Entry 4D00 (X-ray diffraction, 2.50 A resolution); this record covers chains A and D of the 6 polymer chains in the assembly.

Chain A:
Name: Haemagglutinin HA1
Source organism: Influenza virus A/JIANGXI- DONGHU/346/2013 (H10N8)
Notes: fragment: ha1 of trypsin released ectodomain, residues -2-323
Sequence (326 residues; row label = number of the first residue in the row; numbers below 1 keep their minus sign (Ala-2 is residue -2)):
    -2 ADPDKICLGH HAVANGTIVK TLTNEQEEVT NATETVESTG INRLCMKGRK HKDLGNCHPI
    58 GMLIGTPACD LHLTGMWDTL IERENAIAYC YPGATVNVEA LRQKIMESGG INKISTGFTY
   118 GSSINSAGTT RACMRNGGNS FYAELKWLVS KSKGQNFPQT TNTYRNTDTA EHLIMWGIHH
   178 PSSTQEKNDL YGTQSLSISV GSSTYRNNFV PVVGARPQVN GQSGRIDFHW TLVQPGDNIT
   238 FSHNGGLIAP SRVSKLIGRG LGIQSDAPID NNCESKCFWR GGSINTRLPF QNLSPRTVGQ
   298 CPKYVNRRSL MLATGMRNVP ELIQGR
Not modelled in the structure: -2 to -1, 319-323
Disulfide bonds: Cys42-Cys270, Cys54-Cys66, Cys87-Cys130, Cys274-Cys298
Glycans and other covalent adducts: N-acetylglucosamine (NAG) linked to Asn28, Asn235
Bound ions: Ni2+: Glu104 (together with N-acetylglucosamine) (shared with 1 residue of chain B; 1 residue of chain F)

Chain D:
Name: Haemagglutinin HA1
Source organism: Influenza virus A/JIANGXI- DONGHU/346/2013 (H10N8)
Notes: fragment: ha2 of trypsin released ectodomain, residues 1-183
Sequence (183 residues; row label = number of the first residue in the row):
     1 GLFGAIAGFL ENGWEGMVDG WYGFRHQNAQ GTGQAADYKS TQAAIDQITG KLNRLVEKTN
    61 TEFESIESEF SEIEHQIGNV INWTKDSITD IWTYQAELLV AMENQHTIDM ADSEMLNLYE
   121 RVRKQLRQNA EEDGKGCFEI YHACDDSCME SIRNNTYDHS QYREEALLNR LNINPVTLSS
   181 GYK
Not modelled in the structure: 177-183
Disulfide bonds: Cys144-Cys148
Glycans and other covalent adducts: N-acetylglucosamine (NAG) linked to Asn82
Bound ions: Ni2+ site 1: Glu64 (together with N-acetylglucosamine) (shared with 1 residue of chain B; 1 residue of chain C); Ni2+ site 2: Asn79 (together with N-acetylglucosamine) (shared with 1 residue of chain E; 1 residue of chain F)

Interface between chain A and chain D:
Residue-residue contacts - 11 pairs, chain A then chain D:
  Lys17(A) - Arg54(D)
  Thr18(A) - Arg54(D)  hydrogen bond (backbone-side chain)
  Leu19(A) - Lys51(D)
  Leu19(A) - Arg54(D)
  Leu19(A) - Met102(D)  hydrophobic
  Leu19(A) - Glu103(D)
  Thr20(A) - Gln47(D)
  Thr20(A) - Gly50(D)
  Thr20(A) - Lys51(D)
  Glu22(A) - Arg54(D)
  Glu22(A) - Glu57(D)
Interface residues without a listed pair, chain A (6 interface residues in all): Asn303
Interface residues without a listed pair, chain D (9 interface residues in all): Thr61, His106

In short:
6 residues of chain A and 9 residues of chain D are in contact; the contacts include 1 hydrogen bond. Its one
hydrogen-bonded contact is Thr18(A)-Arg54(D). Covalently linked N-acetylglucosamine: at Asn28(A) and
Asn235(A). Covalently linked N-acetylglucosamine: at Asn82(D).
Chain A is Haemagglutinin HA1 and chain D is Haemagglutinin HA1, both from Influenza virus A/JIANGXI-
DONGHU/346/2013 (H10N8); the structure, Haemagglutinin of H10N8 Influenza Virus Isolated from Humans in
Complex with Human Receptor Analogue 6'SLN, was determined by X-ray diffraction, deposited together with 4CYV,
4CYW, 4CYZ and 4CZ0.
